5UZ4 - chains A and E of the 21 polymer chains in the assembly; structure by electron microscopy, 5.80 A resolution (low resolution: residue-level contacts below are approximate; hydrogen-bond / salt-bridge calls are withheld).

[Chain A]
Molecule: 16S ribosomal RNA
From: Escherichia coli
Sequence (1527 nucleotides; row label = number of the first residue in the row):
     6 GAAGAGUUUG AUCAUGGCUC AGAUUGAACG CUGGCGGCAG GCCUAACACA UGCAAGUCGA
    66 ACGGUAACAG GAAGAAGCUU GCUUCUUUGC UGACGAGUGG CGGACGGGUG AGUAAUGUCU
   126 GGGAAACUGC CUGAUGGAGG GGGAUAACUA CUGGAAACGG UAGCUAAUAC CGCAUAACGU
   186 CGCAAGACCA AAGAGGGGGA CCUUCGGGCC UCUUGCCAUC GGAUGUGCCC AGAUGGGAUU
   246 AGCUAGUAGG UGGGGUAACG GCUCACCUAG GCGACGAUCC CUAGCUGGUC UGAGAGGAUG
   306 ACCAGCCACA CUGGAACUGA GACACGGUCC AGACUCCUAC GGGAGGCAGC AGUGGGGAAU
   366 AUUGCACAAU GGGCGCAAGC CUGAUGCAGC CAUGCCGCGU GUAUGAAGAA GGCCUUCGGG
   426 UUGUAAAGUA CUUUCAGCGG GGAGGAAGGG AGUAAAGUUA AUACCUUUGC UCAUUGACGU
   486 UACCCGCAGA AGAAGCACCG GCUAACUCCG UGCCAGCAGC CGCGGUAAUA CGGAGGGUGC
   546 AAGCGUUAAU CGGAAUUACU GGGCGUAAAG CGCACGCAGG CGGUUUGUUA AGUCAGAUGU
   606 GAAAUCCCCG GGCUCAACCU GGGAACUGCA UCUGAUACUA GCAAGCUUGA GUCUCGUAGA
   666 GGGGGGUAGA AUUCCAGGUG UAGCGGUGAA AUGCGUAGAG AUCUGGAGGA AUACCGGUGG
   726 CGAAGGCGGC CCCCUGGACG AAGACUGACG CUCAGGUGCG AAAGCGUGGG GAGCAAACAG
   786 GAUUAGAUAC CCUGGUAGUC CACGCCGUAA ACGAUGUCGA CUUGGAGGUU GUGCCCUUGA
   846 GGCGUGGCUU CCGGAGCUAA CGCGUUAAGU CGACCGCCUG GGGAGUACGG CCGCAAGGUU
   906 AAAACUCAAA UGAAUUGACG GGGGCCCGCA CAAGCGGUGG AGCAUGUGGU UUAAUUCGAU
   966 GCAACGCGAA GAACCUUACC UGGUCUUGAC AUCCACGGAA GUUUUCAGAG AUGAGAAUGU
  1026 GCCUUCGGGA ACCGUGAGAC AGGUGCUGCA UGGCUGUCGU CAGCUCGUGU UGUGAAAUGU
  1086 UGGGUUAAGU CCCGCAACGA GCGCAACCCU UAUCCUUUGU UGCCAGCGGU CCGGCCGGGA
  1146 ACUCAAAGGA GACUGCCAGU GAUAAACUGG AGGAAGGUGG GGAUGACGUC AAGUCAUCAU
  1206 GGCCCUUACG ACCAGGGCUA CACACGUGCU ACAAUGGCGC AUACAAAGAG AAGCGACCUC
  1266 GCGAGAGCAA GCGGACCUCA UAAAGUGCGU CGUAGUCCGG AUUGGAGUCU GCAACUCGAC
  1326 UCCAUGAAGU CGGAAUCGCU AGUAAUCGUG GAUCAGAAUG CCACGGUGAA UACGUUCCCG
  1386 GGCCUUGUAC ACACCGCCCG UCACACCAUG GGAGUGGGUU GCAAAAGAAG UAGGUAGCUU
  1446 AACCUUCGGG AGGGCGCUUA CCACUUUGUG AUUCAUGACU GGGGUGAAGU CGUAACAAGG
  1506 UAACCGUAGG GGAACCUGCG GUUGGAU
Construct notes: conflict A645 (G61656 in 1095872043)
Glycans and other covalent adducts: covalent link G31-C48, A65-C381, G258-C269, G447-C488, G774-C806, G1222-C1322, G1356-C1367; covalent link U49-U365, U1091-U1095, G1419-U1481; covalent link G61-G107, A66-G104, A71-G100, C770-G809, A780-G803, A790-G1497, A1000-G1041, U1085-G1094, A1117-G1156, U1118-G1156, A1213-G1215, A1256-G1278, U1264-G1272, C1443-G1459, U1445-G1457; covalent link G257-A270, G714-A777, A715-A777, G812-A901, G927-A1503, G976-A1362, A1261-A1275

[Chain E]
Name: 30S ribosomal protein S5
From: Escherichia coli
Reference sequence: P0A7W3 (RS5_ECO57); residues 0-166 here correspond to UniProt positions 1-167 (UniProt number = residue number + 1)
Amino-acid sequence (167 residues; numbered 0 to 166; the number before each row is that of its first residue; numbering starts at 0):
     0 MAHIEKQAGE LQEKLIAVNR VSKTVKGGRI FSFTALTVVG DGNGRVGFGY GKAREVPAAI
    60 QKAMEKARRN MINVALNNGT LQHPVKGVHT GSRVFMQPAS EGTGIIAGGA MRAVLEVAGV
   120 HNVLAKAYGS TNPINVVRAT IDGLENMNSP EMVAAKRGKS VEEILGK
Disordered / not traced: 0-8, 159-166
UniProt features mapped onto this chain:
  - modified residue: Ala1 (N-acetylalanine)

[How chain A and chain E interact]
Pairs across the interface - 63 pairs, chain A then chain E:
  G6(A) with Gln96(E); Ala98(E); Ser99(E); Thr102(E)
  A7(A) with Leu123(E); Lys125(E)
  A8(A) with Ile105(E); Ala106(E); Gly107(E); Met110(E); Arg111(E); Ala124(E); Lys125(E)
  G9(A) with Met110(E); Lys125(E); Ala126(E)
  A10(A) with Thr130(E)
  G15(A) with Thr23(E); Arg28(E)
  A16(A) with Val20(E)
  U17(A) with Val20(E)
  C18(A) with Asn131(E); Ile133(E); Asn134(E)
  A19(A) with Asn131(E)
  A298(A) with Tyr127(E)
  A560(A) with Tyr127(E)
  G566(A) with Lys85(E)
  A864(A) with Thr89(E); Gly90(E); Arg92(E)
  U921(A) with Lys22(E); Thr23(E)
  G922(A) with Thr23(E); Val24(E); Lys25(E)
  A923(A) with Lys25(E)
  U1070(A) with Arg53(E)
  C1071(A) with Arg53(E)
  G1072(A) with Lys61(E)
  U1073(A) with Lys61(E)
  G1074(A) with Lys65(E)
  U1075(A) with Lys65(E)
  U1078(A) with Ile133(E); Asn134(E); Arg137(E)
  G1079(A) with Tyr49(E)
  A1080(A) with Val20(E); Ser21(E); Thr33(E); Tyr49(E); Lys51(E)
  A1081(A) with Val20(E); Ser21(E); Lys22(E); Lys51(E)
  A1082(A) with Lys22(E)
  G1387(A) with Lys25(E)
  C1397(A) with Arg28(E)
  A1398(A) with Val24(E); Lys25(E); Gly26(E); Gly27(E)
Other interface residues (no listed pair), chain A (34 interface residues in all): U20, A559, A1396
Other interface residues (no listed pair), chain E (42 interface residues in all): Asn18, Ser31, His88, Ser129

[Overview]
34 residues of chain A face 42 of chain E across their interface.
Chain A is 16S ribosomal RNA and chain E is 30S ribosomal protein S5, both from Escherichia coli; the
structure, The cryo-EM structure of YjeQ bound to the 30S subunit suggests a fidelity checkpoint function for
..., was determined by electron microscopy.
